Entry 4C3X (X-ray diffraction, 2.00 A resolution); this record covers chains B and C of the 4 polymer chains in the assembly.

# Chain B (and C)
Molecule: 3-ketosteroid dehydrogenase
Source organism: Rhodococcus erythropolis
Notes: EC 1.3.99.4; chain C of this document is another copy of the same molecule, construct and numbering; everything in this record applies to it too
UniProtKB: Q9RA02 (Q9RA02_RHOER); numbering as in UniProt (aligned over 1-510)
Amino-acid sequence (530 residues; numbered -19 to 510; the number before each row is that of its first residue; numbers below 1 keep their minus sign (Met-19 is residue -19)):
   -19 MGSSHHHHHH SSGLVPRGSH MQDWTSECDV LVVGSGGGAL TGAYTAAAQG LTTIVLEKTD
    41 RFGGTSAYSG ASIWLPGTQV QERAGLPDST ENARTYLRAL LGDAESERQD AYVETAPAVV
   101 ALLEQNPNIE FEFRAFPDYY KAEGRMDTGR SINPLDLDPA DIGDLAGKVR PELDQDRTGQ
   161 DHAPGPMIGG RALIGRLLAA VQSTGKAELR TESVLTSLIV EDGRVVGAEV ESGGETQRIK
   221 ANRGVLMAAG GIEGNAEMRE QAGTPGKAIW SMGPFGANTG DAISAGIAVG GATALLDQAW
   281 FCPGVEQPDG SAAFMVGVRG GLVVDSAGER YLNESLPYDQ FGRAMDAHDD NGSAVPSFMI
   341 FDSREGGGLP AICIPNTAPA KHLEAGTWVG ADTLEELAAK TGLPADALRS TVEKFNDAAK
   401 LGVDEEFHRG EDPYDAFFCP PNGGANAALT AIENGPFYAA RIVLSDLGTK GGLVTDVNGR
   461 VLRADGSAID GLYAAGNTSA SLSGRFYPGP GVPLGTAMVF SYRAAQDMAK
Not modelled in the structure: -19 to 2, 421-423
Construct notes: expression tag (-19 to 0)
Bound ions: Na+: Asp154, Gln155, Gln160 (shared with 3 residues of chain A)
Residues lining bound ligands: FAD (flavin-adenine dinucleotide): Val13, Gly14, Ser15, Gly16, Leu36, Glu37, Lys38, Thr39, Gly43, Gly44, Thr45, Ser46, Tyr48, Ser49, Gly50, Ala51, Ser52, Leu153, Ser193, Val194, Leu195, Ala228, Ala229, Gly230, Met252, Ala257, Asn258, Asp261, Trp280, Phe294, Ile354, Leu447, Gly476, Asn477, Tyr487, Gly491, Val492, Pro493, Leu494
What the authors report for this chain:
  - conformationally variable residues (order/disorder transition): Pro421 to Gly423
  - binding site for flavin-adenine dinucleotide: Val13, Leu36, Glu37, Lys38, Tyr48, Ser49, Ser52, Leu153, Val194, Leu195, Ala229, Met252, Phe294, Ile354, Leu447, Leu494
  - mutagenesis - Y318F: abolished catalytic activity
  - mutagenesis - Y119F, Y487F: decreased catalytic activity
  - catalytic residues: Tyr119 (proposed by the authors, not directly observed)

# Interface between chain B and chain C
Pairs across the interface - 10 pairs, chain B then chain C:
  Ala64(B) with Leu66(C); Phe113(C)
  Gly65(B) with Leu66(C); Phe113(C); Thr128(C), hydrogen bond (backbone-side chain)
  Leu66(B) with Gly65(C)
  Pro67(B) with Pro67(C), hydrophobic
  Phe113(B) with Ala64(C); Gly65(C)
  Thr128(B) with Gly65(C), hydrogen bond (side chain-backbone)
Interface residues without a listed pair, chain B (7 interface residues in all): Ala115
Interface residues without a listed pair, chain C (7 interface residues in all): Ala115

# Summary
The chain B/chain C interface involves 7 residues from each chain; the contacts include 2 hydrogen bonds. The
hydrogen-bonded pair is Gly65(B)-Thr128(C). Bound to chain B: flavin-adenine dinucleotide. Asp154(B),
Gln155(B) and Gln160(B) coordinate Na+. From the paper: the catalytic residue Tyr119(B); Y119F and Y487F of
chain B reduce catalytic activity.
Both chains are 3-ketosteroid dehydrogenase (Rhodococcus erythropolis). Entry 4C3X (Crystal structure of
3-ketosteroid delta1-dehydrogenase from Rhodococcus erythropolis SQ1) was determined by X-ray diffraction,
deposited together with 4C3Y.
